5FA8 - chain A; structure by X-ray diffraction, 1.30 A resolution.

== Chain A ==
Name: Ribosomal protein L11 methyltransferase, putative
From: Sulfolobus islandicus (strain M.14.25 / Kamchatka #1)
UniProt: C3MWA1 (C3MWA1_SULIM); residue numbers follow UniProt; this construct covers 1-161
Sequence (161 residues; row label = number of the first residue in the row):
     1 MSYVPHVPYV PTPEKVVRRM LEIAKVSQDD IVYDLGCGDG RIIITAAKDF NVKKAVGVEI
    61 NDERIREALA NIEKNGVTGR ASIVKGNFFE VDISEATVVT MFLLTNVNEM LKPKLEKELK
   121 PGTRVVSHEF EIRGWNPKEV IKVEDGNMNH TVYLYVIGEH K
Unresolved in the structure: 1-2, 159-161
Modified positions: Mse-1 (selenomethionine); Mse-20, Mse-101, Mse-110, Mse-148 (selenomethionine; parent Met)
Ion coordination: Mg2+ near Glu-129 (its only coordinating residue here)
Residues lining bound ligands: S-adenosylmethionine (SAM): Tyr-9, Val-10, Pro-11, Thr-12, Asp-34, Gly-36, Cys-37, Gly-38, Arg-41, Ile-42, Val-58, Glu-59, Ile-60, Asn-61, Arg-64, Gly-86, Asn-87, Phe-88, Phe-89, Phe-102, Leu-103, Leu-104
Reported in the primary citation:
  - binding site for S-adenosylmethionine: Thr-12, Asp-34, Gly-36, Glu-59, Asn-87, Phe-88
  - mutagenesis - T12A, D34A, G36A, E59A, N87A: decreased catalytic activity

== Overview ==
Chain A binds S-adenosylmethionine. From the paper: a binding site for S-adenosylmethionine at Thr-12, Asp-34
and Gly-36 among others; T12A, D34A and G36A, among others, reduce catalytic activity; 5 substitutions were
tested in all.
Chain A is Ribosomal protein L11 methyltransferase, putative (Sulfolobus islandicus (strain M.14.25 /
Kamchatka #1)); the structure, SAM complex with aKMT from the hyperthermophilic archaeon Sulfolobus islandicu,
was determined by X-ray diffraction (same publication as 5FAD).
